3FUG - chains A and B; structure by X-ray diffraction, 2.00 A resolution.

[Chain A]
Protein: Retinoic acid receptor RXR-alpha
Organism: Homo sapiens
Notes: fragment: ligand binding domain (residues 223-462)
UniProt: P19793 (RXRA_HUMAN); numbering as in UniProt (aligned over 223-462)
Sequence (240 residues; numbered 223 to 462; the number before each row is that of its first residue):
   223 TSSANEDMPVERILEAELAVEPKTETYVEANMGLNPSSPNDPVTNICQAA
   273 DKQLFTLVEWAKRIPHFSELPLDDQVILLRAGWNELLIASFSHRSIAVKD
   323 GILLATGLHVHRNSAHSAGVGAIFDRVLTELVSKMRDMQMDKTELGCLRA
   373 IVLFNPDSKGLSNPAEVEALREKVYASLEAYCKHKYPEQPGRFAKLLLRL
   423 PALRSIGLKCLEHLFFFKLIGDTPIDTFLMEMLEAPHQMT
Unresolved in the structure: 223-228, 244-262, 459-462
Ligand contacts: 2E3 ((2E)-3-[4-hydroxy-3-(3,5,5,8,8-pentamethyl-5,6,7,8-tetrahydronaphthalen-2-yl)phenyl]prop-2-enoic acid): Val265, Ile268, Cys269, Ala271, Ala272, Gln275, Asn306, Leu309, Ile310, Phe313, Arg316, Ile324, Leu326, Ala327, Val342, Ile345, Phe346, Val349, Cys432, His435, Leu436, Phe439
Swiss-Prot annotation at these positions:
  - region: Arg348 to Gly368 (Required for nuclear export)
  - binding site (9-cis-retinoate): Arg316, Ala327
  - binding site (all-trans-retinoate): Arg316, Ala327
  - modified residue (Phosphoserine): Ser259, Ser260
  - mutagenesis: Val280 (V280A: Abolished ubiquitination and degradation by UBR5), Glu352 to Thr462 (No impact on acetylation by EP300), Met357 to Met360 (Abolishes nuclear export), Leu418 to Leu430 (Abolishes nuclear localization), Glu434 (E434N/Q/K/A: As a heterodimer with NR1H4, impairs interaction with coactivator NCOA1. Impairs transcriptional activity)

[Chain B]
Protein: Nuclear receptor coactivator 2
Notes: fragment: nuclear receptor interaction motif 2 (residues 686-698)
UniProt: Q15596 (NCOA2_HUMAN); residue numbers follow UniProt; this construct covers 686-698
Sequence (13 residues; numbered 686 to 698; the number before each row is that of its first residue):
   686 KHKILHRLLQASS
Unresolved in the structure: 686, 697-698

[Interface between chain A and chain B]
Pairs across the interface (27):
  Phe277(A) with Ile689(B), hydrophobic; Leu693(B), hydrophobic
  Val280(A) with Leu690(B), hydrophobic; Leu693(B), hydrophobic; Leu694(B), hydrophobic
  Lys284(A) with Leu693(B), hydrogen bond (side chain-backbone); Leu694(B); Ala696(B)
  Leu294(A) with Leu694(B), hydrophobic
  Gln297(A) with Leu694(B)
  Val298(A) with His687(B); Leu690(B); His691(B); Leu694(B), hydrophobic
  Leu301(A) with Leu690(B), hydrophobic; Leu694(B), hydrophobic
  Arg302(A) with His687(B), hydrogen bond; Leu690(B)
  Thr449(A) with Ile689(B)
  Phe450(A) with Ile689(B); Leu693(B), hydrophobic
  Glu453(A) with His687(B); Lys688(B), hydrogen bond (side chain-backbone); Ile689(B), hydrogen bond (side chain-backbone); Leu690(B), hydrogen bond (side chain-backbone)
  Glu456(A) with His687(B), salt bridge
  Ala457(A) with His687(B)
Interface residues without a listed pair, chain A (17 interface residues in all): Glu281, Phe289, Asp295, Met454
Interface residues without a listed pair, chain B (9 interface residues in all): Gln695

[Overview]
The interface between chain A and chain B involves 17 residues on one side and 9 on the other; the contacts
include 5 hydrogen bonds and 1 salt bridge. Polar contacts include Glu456(A)-His687(B), Lys284(A)-Leu693(B)
and Arg302(A)-His687(B). Ligands of chain A: compound 2E3.
Chain A is Retinoic acid receptor RXR-alpha (Homo sapiens) and chain B is Nuclear receptor coactivator 2; the
structure, Crystal Structure of the Retinoid X Receptor Ligand Binding Domain Bound to the Synthetic Agonist
3-[4-Hydroxy-3-(3,5,5,8,8-pentamethyl-5,6,7,8-tetrahydronaphthalen-2-yl)-phenyl]acrylic ..., was determined by
X-ray diffraction.
